PDB entry 8W8P | X-ray diffraction, 3.17 A resolution | chains C and H of the 9 polymer chains in the assembly

[Chain C]
Protein: DNA-directed RNA polymerase subunit beta
Source organism: Thermus thermophilus HB8
Notes: EC 2.7.7.6
Reference sequence: Q8RQE9 (RPOB_THET8); residues 1-1119 here = UniProt positions 1-1119
Amino-acid sequence (1119 residues; numbered 1 to 1119; the number before each row is that of its first residue):
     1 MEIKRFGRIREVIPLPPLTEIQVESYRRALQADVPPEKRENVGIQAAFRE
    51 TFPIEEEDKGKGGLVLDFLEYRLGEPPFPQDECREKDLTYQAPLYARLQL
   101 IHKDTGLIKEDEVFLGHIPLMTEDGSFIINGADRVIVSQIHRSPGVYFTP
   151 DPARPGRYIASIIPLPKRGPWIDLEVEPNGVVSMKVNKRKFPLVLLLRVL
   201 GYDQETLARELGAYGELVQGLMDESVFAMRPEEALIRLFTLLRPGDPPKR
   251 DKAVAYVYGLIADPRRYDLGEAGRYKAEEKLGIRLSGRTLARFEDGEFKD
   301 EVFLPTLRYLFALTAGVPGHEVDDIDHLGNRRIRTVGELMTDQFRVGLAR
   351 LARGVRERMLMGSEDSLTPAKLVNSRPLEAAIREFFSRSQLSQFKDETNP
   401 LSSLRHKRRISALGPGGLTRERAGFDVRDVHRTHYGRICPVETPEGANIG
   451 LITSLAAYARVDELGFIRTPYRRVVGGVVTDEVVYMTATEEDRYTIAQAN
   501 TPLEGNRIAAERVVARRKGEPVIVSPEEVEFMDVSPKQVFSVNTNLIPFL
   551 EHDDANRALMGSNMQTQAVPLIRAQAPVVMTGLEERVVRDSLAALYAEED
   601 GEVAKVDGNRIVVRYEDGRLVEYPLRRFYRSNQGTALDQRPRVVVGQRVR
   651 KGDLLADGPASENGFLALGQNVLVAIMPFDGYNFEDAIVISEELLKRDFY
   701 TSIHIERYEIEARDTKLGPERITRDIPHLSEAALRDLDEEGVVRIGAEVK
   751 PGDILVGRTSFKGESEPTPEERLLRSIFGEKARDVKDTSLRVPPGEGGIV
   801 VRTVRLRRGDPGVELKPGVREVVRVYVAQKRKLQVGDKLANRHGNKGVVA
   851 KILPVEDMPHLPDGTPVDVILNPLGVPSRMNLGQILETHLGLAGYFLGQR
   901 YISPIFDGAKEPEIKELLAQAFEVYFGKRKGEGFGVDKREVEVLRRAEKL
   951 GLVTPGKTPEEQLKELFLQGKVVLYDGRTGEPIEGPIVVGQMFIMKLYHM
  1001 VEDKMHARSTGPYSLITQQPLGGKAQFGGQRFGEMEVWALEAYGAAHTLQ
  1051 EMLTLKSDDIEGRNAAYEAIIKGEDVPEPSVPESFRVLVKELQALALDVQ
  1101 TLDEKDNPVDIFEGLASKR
Not modelled in the structure: 57-62, 1119
Small-molecule neighbours: CMPcPP (2TM; 5'-O-[(S)-hydroxy{[(S)-hydroxy(phosphonooxy)phosphoryl]methyl}phosphoryl]cytidine): Arg557, Ser878, Arg879

[Chain H]
Molecule: 27-nt DNA strand
Sequence (27 nucleotides; each row starts with the number of its first residue):
     1 TATAATGGGAGCTGTCACGGATGCAGG
Not modelled in the structure: 25-27

[Interface between chain C and chain H]
Contacting residue pairs (22; chain C residue first):
  Arg142(C) with DG14(H), sugar contact
  Lys167(C) with DC12(H), base contact; DT13(H), hydrogen bond to the base
  Gly169(C) with DT13(H), base contact
  Pro170(C) with DT13(H), base contact
  Trp171(C) with DT13(H), hydrogen bond to the base; DG14(H), sugar contact
  Asn187(C) with DG11(H), hydrogen bond to the base
  Arg243(C) with DG9(H), hydrogen bond to the base; DA10(H), hydrogen bond to the base
  Gly245(C) with DG7(H), hydrogen bond to the base
  Tyr256(C) with DA10(H), base contact; DG11(H), hydrogen bond to the base
  Arg266(C) with DG11(H), hydrogen bond to the base
  Ile325(C) with DG14(H), base contact
  Asp326(C) with DG14(H), hydrogen bond to the base
  Arg331(C) with DG14(H), hydrogen bond to the base
  Leu418(C) with DG14(H), base contact
  Glu421(C) with DT15(H), base contact
  Arg422(C) with DT13(H), salt bridge to the phosphate; DT15(H), salt bridge to the phosphate
  Val427(C) with DG14(H), base contact
Other interface residues (no listed pair), chain C (22 interface residues in all): Pro166, Arg168, Pro247, Leu260, Asp426
Other interface residues (no listed pair), chain H (9 interface residues in all): DG8

[Summary]
Chain C and chain H form an interface of 22 and 9 residues respectively; the contacts include 10 hydrogen
bonds and 2 salt bridges. Polar contacts include Lys167(C)-DT13(H), Trp171(C)-DT13(H) and Asn187(C)-DG11(H).
Bound to chain C: CMPcPP.
Chain C is DNA-directed RNA polymerase subunit beta (Thermus thermophilus HB8) and chain H is a 27-nt DNA
strand; the structure, Thermus thermophilus initiation transcription complex containing CMPcPP in the
post-translocated state, was determined by X-ray diffraction together with 8W8N and 8W8O from the same study.
